PDB entry 4O9U | X-ray diffraction, 6.93 A resolution (low resolution: residue-level contacts below are approximate; hydrogen-bond / salt-bridge calls are withheld) | chains D and E of the 6 polymer chains in the assembly

== Chain D ==
Name: NAD(P) transhydrogenase subunit beta
From: Thermus thermophilus
Notes: EC 1.6.1.2
UniProtKB: Q72GS0 (Q72GS0_THET2); residue numbers follow UniProt; this construct covers 1-450
Amino-acid sequence (450 residues; each row starts with the number of its first residue):
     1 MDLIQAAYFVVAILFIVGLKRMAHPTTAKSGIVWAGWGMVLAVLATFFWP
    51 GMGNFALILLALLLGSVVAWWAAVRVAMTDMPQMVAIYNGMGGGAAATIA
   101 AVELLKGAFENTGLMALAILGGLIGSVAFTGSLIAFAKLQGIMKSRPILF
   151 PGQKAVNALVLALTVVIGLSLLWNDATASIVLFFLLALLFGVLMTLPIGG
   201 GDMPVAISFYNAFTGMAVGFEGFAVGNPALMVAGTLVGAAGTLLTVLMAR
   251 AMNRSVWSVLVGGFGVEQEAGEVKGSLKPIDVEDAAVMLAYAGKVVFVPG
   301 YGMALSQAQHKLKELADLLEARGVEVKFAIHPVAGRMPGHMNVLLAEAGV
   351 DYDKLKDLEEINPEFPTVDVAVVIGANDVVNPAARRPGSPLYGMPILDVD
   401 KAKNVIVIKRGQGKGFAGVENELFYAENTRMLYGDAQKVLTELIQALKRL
Not modelled in the structure: 261-273
Small-molecule neighbours: NADP (NAP; NADP nicotinamide-adenine-dinucleotide phosphate): Gly201, Asp202, Pro204, Met252, Asn253, Arg254, Gly300, Tyr301, Gly302, Leu305, Ser306, Pro332, Val333, Ala334, Gly335, Arg336, Met337, Pro338, Gly375, Ala376, Asn377, Asp378, Val379, Leu391, Ile408, Lys409, Arg410, Gly411, Gln412, Gly413, Lys414, Gly415, Phe416, Ala417, Gly434, Asp435, Ala436
Reported in the primary citation:
  - catalytic residues: Asn89 (citing earlier work)

== Chain E ==
Name: NAD/NADP transhydrogenase alpha subunit 1
From: Thermus thermophilus
UniProtKB: Q72GR8 (Q72GR8_THET2); residue numbers follow UniProt; this construct covers 1-375
Amino-acid sequence (384 residues; row label = number of the first residue in the row; numbers below 1 keep their minus sign (Met-8 is residue -8)):
    -8 MHHHHHHHHMVTVAVPKERAPGERRVALVPEVVARLVKGGARVRVERGAG
    42 EGAYHPDEAYQEAGAEVVERGELLKGAHLLFTVQPPPEDLIQALEPGAIV
    92 VGFVQPHKNLELVRALQAKKATVIAMELIPRITRAQSMDALSSQATVAGY
   142 LAAIHAARLSPRFFPMLTTAAGTIRPAKVMVMGVGVAGLMAIATAKRLGA
   192 QVFAYDVRKAALEQALSLGAKPIELPISAEGEGGYARELTEEEKRIQHEA
   242 LRDHVAGMDVLITTAQVPGRRAPILLTEDMVERLKPGTVVVDLAAESGGN
   292 CVLTKPGEVVEVRGVRVYGPLNLPSELSVHASEMYAKNLYNLSSLLIEKG
   342 AFAPKWEDEIVRAALLMKEGEVLHGPTKALLGGA
Not modelled in the structure: -8 to 0, 373-375
Construct notes: expression tag (-8 to 0)
Small-molecule neighbours:
  - NAD (nicotinamide-adenine-dinucleotide): Arg122, Leu132, Ala136, Met173, Gly174, Val175, Gly176, Val177, Tyr196, Asp197, Val198, Arg199, Arg228, Leu230, Lys235, Thr255, Ala256, Gln257, Pro264, Leu266
  - NADP (NAP; NADP nicotinamide-adenine-dinucleotide phosphate): Arg122, Thr124, Gln127, Asp130, Ser133

== Interface between chain D and chain E ==
Pairs across the interface - 12 pairs, chain D then chain E:
  Asp284(D) with Thr164(E)
  Val287(D) with Thr164(E)
  Met288(D) with Met157(E)
  Tyr291(D) with Arg166(E); Lys169(E); Gln192(E)
  Arg322(D) with Lys212(E)
  Asn404(D) with Met157(E); Thr159(E)
  Arg430(D) with Thr159(E); Thr160(E); Ala161(E)
Interface residues without a listed pair, chain D (8 interface residues in all): Ile280
Interface residues without a listed pair, chain E (10 interface residues in all): Pro167
The authors on this interface:
  - specific contacts: Asp284(D)-Thr164(E)

== Summary ==
The interface between chain D and chain E involves 8 residues on one side and 10 on the other. The authors
report a contact between Asp284(D) and Thr164(E). Chain D binds NADP. Ligands of chain E: NADP and NAD. The
paper reports the catalytic residue Asn89(D).
Here chain D is NAD(P) transhydrogenase subunit beta and chain E is NAD/NADP transhydrogenase alpha subunit 1,
both from Thermus thermophilus. Entry 4O9U (Mechanism of transhydrogenase coupling proton translocation and
hydride transfer) was determined by X-ray diffraction together with 4O9P and 4O9T from the same study.
